PDB entry 7NK9 | electron microscopy, 2.90 A resolution | chains N and a of the 14 polymer chains in the assembly

== Chain N ==
Molecule: ATP synthase subunit c
Source organism: Mycolicibacterium smegmatis (strain ATCC 700084 / mc(2)155)
UniProtKB: A0R205 (A0R205_MYCS2); residue numbers follow UniProt; this construct covers 1-86
Amino-acid sequence (86 residues; row label = number of the first residue in the row):
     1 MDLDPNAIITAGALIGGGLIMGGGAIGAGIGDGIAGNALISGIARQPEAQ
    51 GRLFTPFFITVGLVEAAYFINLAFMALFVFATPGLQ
Disordered / not traced: 1-2
From the paper describing this entry:
  - catalytic residues: Glu65 (proposed by the authors, not directly observed)

== Chain a ==
Molecule: ATP synthase subunit a
Source organism: Mycolicibacterium smegmatis (strain ATCC 700084 / mc(2)155)
UniProtKB: A0R206 (A0R206_MYCS2); residues 1-252 here = UniProt positions 1-252
Amino-acid sequence (252 residues; row label = number of the first residue in the row):
     1 MLAAEEGGAAIHVGHHTLVFELFGMTFNGDTILATAVTAVIVIALAFYLR
    51 AKVTSTGVPSGVQLFWEALTIQMRQQIEGSIGMKIAPFVLPLSVTIFVFI
   101 LISNWLAVLPLQYGGADGAAAELYKAPASDINFVLALALFVFVCYHAAGI
   151 WRRGIVGHPIKVVKGHVAFLAPINIVEELAKPISLALRLFGNIFAGGILV
   201 ALIAMFPWYIQWFPNAVWKTFDLFVGLIQAFIFSLLTILYFSQSMELDHE
   251 DH
Disordered / not traced: 1-9, 248-252
From the paper describing this entry:
  - catalytic residues: His12, His15, His16, Asp30, Asn104, Gln112, Asp117, Glu122, Lys125, His146, Arg153, Lys161, His166, Asn174, Glu177, Glu178, Lys181, Ser184, Lys219, Asp222, Gln229, Tyr240 (proposed by the authors, not directly observed)

== Interface between chain N and chain a ==
Residue-residue contacts - 7 pairs, chain N then chain a:
  Gly62(N) with Phe221(a)
  Ala66(N) with Phe221(a), hydrophobic
  Ala73(N) with Leu199(a), hydrophobic; Leu202(a)
  Leu77(N) with Ile198(a), hydrophobic; Leu202(a), hydrophobic
  Ala81(N) with Met205(a), hydrophobic
Interface residues without a listed pair, chain N (8 interface residues in all): Leu63, Ile70, Phe74
Interface residues without a listed pair, chain a (9 interface residues in all): Ile11, Ala195, Trp218, Ile228

== Summary ==
8 residues of chain N face 9 of chain a across their interface. From the paper: catalytic residues Glu65(N)
and His12(a) among others.
Chain N is ATP synthase subunit c and chain a is ATP synthase subunit a, both from Mycolicibacterium smegmatis
(strain ATCC 700084 / mc(2)155); the structure, Mycobacterium smegmatis ATP synthase Fo domain state 1, was
determined by electron microscopy (same publication as 7NJK, 7NJL, 7NJM, 7NJN, 7NJO, 7NJP and 20 further
entries).
